9IN9 - chain A; structure by X-ray diffraction, 1.41 A resolution.

Chain A:
Protein: Viral rhodopsin OLPVR1
From: Organic Lake phycodnavirus
UniProtKB: F2Y337 (F2Y337_9PHYC); residues 1-223 here = UniProt positions 1-223
Sequence (231 residues; row label = number of the first residue in the row):
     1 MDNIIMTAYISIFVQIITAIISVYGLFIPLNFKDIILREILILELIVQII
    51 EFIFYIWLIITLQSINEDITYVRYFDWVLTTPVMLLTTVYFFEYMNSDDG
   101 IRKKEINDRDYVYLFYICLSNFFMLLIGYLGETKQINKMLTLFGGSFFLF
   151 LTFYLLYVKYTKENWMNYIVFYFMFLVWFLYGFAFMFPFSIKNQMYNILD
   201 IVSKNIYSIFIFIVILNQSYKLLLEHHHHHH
Disordered / not traced: 226-231
Sequence notes: expression tag (224-231)
Modified / non-standard residues: Met1 (N-formylmethionine; FME)
Covalently attached groups: retinal (RET) linked to Lys204
Ligand contacts:
  - 97N ((2S)-2,3-dihydroxypropyl (9Z)-hexadec-9-enoate): Ile169, Val170, Phe173, Met174, Val177, Trp178, Val202, Ser203, Tyr207, Phe210
  - eicosane (LFA), molecule 1: Asn3, Met6, Thr7, Ile10, Gln194, Ile198
  - eicosane (LFA), molecule 2: Gln15, Ile16, Ala19, Val23, Leu45, Gln48, Ile49, Phe52
  - eicosane (LFA), molecule 3: Ile21, Tyr24, Phe27, Ile28, Pro29, Phe212, Leu223
  - eicosane (LFA), molecule 4: Ile50, Ile53, Phe54, Trp57, Val72, Phe75, Asp76, Leu79
  - eicosane (LFA), molecule 5: Ile53, Ile56, Trp57, Ile60, Thr61
  - eicosane (LFA), molecule 6: Trp57, Asp68, Ile69, Tyr71, Val72, Phe75
  - eicosane (LFA), molecule 7: Tyr74, Phe75, Val78, Phe122, Leu125, Leu126, Tyr129
  - eicosane (LFA), molecule 8: Tyr113, Tyr154, Leu155, Val158, Lys159
  - eicosane (LFA), molecule 9: Tyr116, Leu119, Ser120, Phe123, Phe148, Leu151, Leu155
  - eicosane (LFA), molecule 10: Leu142, Phe179, Gly182, Phe183, Met186
  - eicosane (LFA), molecule 11: Phe147, Phe150, Leu151, Tyr154
  - eicosane (LFA), molecule 12: Phe150, Phe153, Tyr154, Tyr157, Phe171, Tyr172, Phe175
  - eicosane (LFA), molecule 13: Trp165, Tyr168, Tyr172, Phe175, Leu176
  - eicosane (LFA), molecule 14: Phe173, Val202, Ile206
  - eicosane (LFA), molecule 15: Ile191, Gln194, Met195, Ile198, Leu199, Val202
  - retinal (RET): Tyr74, Trp77, Thr80, Thr81, Met84, Met124, Leu125, Gly128, Thr141, Leu142, Gly145, Ser146, Leu149, Trp178, Tyr181, Gly182, Phe185, Tyr196, Asp200, Ser203

Overview:
Bound to chain A: compound 97N and 15 copies of eicosane. Covalently linked retinal: at Lys204.
Chain A is Viral rhodopsin OLPVR1 (Organic Lake phycodnavirus); the structure, Structure of the viral
channelrhodopsin OLPVR1 at low pH obtained by soaking, was determined by X-ray diffraction (same publication
as 9IN7 and 9IN8).
